6W8B - chains D and E of the 6 polymer chains in the assembly; structure by X-ray diffraction, 2.40 A resolution.

== Chain D ==
Molecule: DNA (cytosine-5)-methyltransferase 3A
Organism: Homo sapiens
Notes: EC 2.1.1.37
UniProtKB: Q9Y6K1 (DNM3A_HUMAN); residues 628-912 here = UniProt positions 628-912
Amino-acid sequence (285 residues; numbered 628 to 912; the number before each row is that of its first residue):
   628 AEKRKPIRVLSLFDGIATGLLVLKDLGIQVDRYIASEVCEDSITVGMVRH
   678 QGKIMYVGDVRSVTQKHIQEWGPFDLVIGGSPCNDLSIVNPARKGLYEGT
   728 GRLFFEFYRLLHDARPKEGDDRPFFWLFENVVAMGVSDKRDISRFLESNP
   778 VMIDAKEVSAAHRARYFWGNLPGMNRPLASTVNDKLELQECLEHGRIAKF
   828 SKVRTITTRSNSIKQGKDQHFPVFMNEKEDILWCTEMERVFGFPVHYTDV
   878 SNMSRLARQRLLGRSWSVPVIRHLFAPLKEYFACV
Small-molecule neighbours: S-adenosylhomocysteine (SAH): Phe640, Asp641, Gly642, Ile643, Ala644, Thr645, Ser663, Glu664, Val665, Cys666, Ser669, Gly685, Asp686, Val687, Arg688, Gly707, Ser708, Pro709, Leu730, Arg891, Ser892, Trp893
Swiss-Prot annotation at these positions:
  - active site: Cys710
  - binding site (S-adenosyl-L-methionine): Asp641 to Thr645, Glu664, Asp686 to Arg688, Arg891 to Trp893
  - modified residue: Cys710 (S-methylcysteine)
What the authors report for this chain:
  - catalytic residues: Cys710
  - binding site for Cga DNA: Cys710, Pro718, Arg831 to Phe848
  - binding site for Cga DNA (chain E): Val716, Asn838, Ser881 to Arg887
  - mutagenesis - R882H: decreased binding to Cga DNA (chain E)
  - mutagenesis - R882H (3.3-fold): decreased catalytic activity on CG-containing DNA
  - specificity-determining residues: Asn838

== Chain E ==
Molecule: Cga DNA
Sequence (25 nucleotides; row label = number of the first residue in the row):
   423 CATGXGATCTAATTAGATCGCATGG
Modified / non-standard residues: PYO (1-(beta-D-ribofuranosyl)-pyrimidin-2-one-5'-phosphate) at position 427

== Interface between chain D and chain E ==
Contacting residue pairs - 35 pairs, chain D then chain E:
  Ser708(D) - PYO_427(E)  base contact
  Pro709(D) - PYO_427(E)  base contact
  Cys710(D) - PYO_427(E)  hydrogen bond to the sugar
  Asn711(D) - DG428(E)  phosphate contact
  Asn711(D) - DA429(E)  hydrogen bond to the phosphate
  Ser714(D) - DG426(E)  hydrogen bond to the phosphate
  Ser714(D) - PYO_427(E)  hydrogen bond to the phosphate
  Ile715(D) - DG426(E)  hydrogen bond to the base
  Val716(D) - DG426(E)  base contact
  Val716(D) - DG428(E)  sugar contact
  Asn717(D) - DG428(E)  sugar contact
  Asn717(D) - DA429(E)  sugar contact
  Pro718(D) - DG428(E)  base contact
  Glu756(D) - PYO_427(E)  base contact
  Asn757(D) - PYO_427(E)  base contact
  Val758(D) - PYO_427(E)  phosphate contact
  Ala760(D) - PYO_427(E)  phosphate contact
  Arg790(D) - PYO_427(E)  base contact
  Arg792(D) - PYO_427(E)  salt bridge to the phosphate
  Arg831(D) - DT425(E)  salt bridge to the phosphate
  Arg831(D) - DG426(E)  salt bridge to the phosphate
  Thr832(D) - DG426(E)  hydrogen bond to the phosphate
  Thr832(D) - PYO_427(E)  phosphate contact
  Thr834(D) - PYO_427(E)  phosphate contact
  Thr834(D) - DG428(E)  phosphate contact
  Thr835(D) - PYO_427(E)  sugar contact
  Thr835(D) - DG428(E)  hydrogen bond to the phosphate
  Arg836(D) - DG428(E)  base contact
  Arg836(D) - DA429(E)  hydrogen bond to the base
  Arg836(D) - DT430(E)  hydrogen bond to the base
  Asn838(D) - DG428(E)  hydrogen bond to the base
  Asn838(D) - DA429(E)  base contact
  Gly843(D) - DT425(E)  phosphate contact
  Gly890(D) - PYO_427(E)  hydrogen bond to the sugar
  Arg891(D) - PYO_427(E)  hydrogen bond to the sugar
Other interface residues (no listed pair), chain D (27 interface residues in all): His789, Lys844, Ser892

== Summary ==
Chain D and chain E form an interface of 27 and 6 residues respectively, with 12 hydrogen bonds and 3 salt
bridges. Polar pairs include Ile715(D)-DG426(E), Arg836(D)-DA429(E) and Arg836(D)-DT430(E). Bound to chain D:
S-adenosylhomocysteine. From the paper: the catalytic residue Cys710(D); R882H of chain D reduces binding to
Cga DNA (chain E).
Chain D is DNA (cytosine-5)-methyltransferase 3A (Homo sapiens) and chain E is Cga DNA; the structure,
Structure of DNMT3A in complex with CGA DNA, was determined by X-ray diffraction, deposited together with
6W89, 6W8D and 6W8J.
